1K9J - chains A and B; structure by X-ray diffraction, 1.90 A resolution.

[Chain A (and B)]
Name: mDC-SIGN2 TYPE I ISOFORM
Organism: Homo sapiens
Notes: fragment: Carbohydrate recognition domain; chain B of this document is another copy of the same molecule, construct and numbering; everything in this record applies to it too
Chain sequence (139 residues; row label = number of the first residue in the row):
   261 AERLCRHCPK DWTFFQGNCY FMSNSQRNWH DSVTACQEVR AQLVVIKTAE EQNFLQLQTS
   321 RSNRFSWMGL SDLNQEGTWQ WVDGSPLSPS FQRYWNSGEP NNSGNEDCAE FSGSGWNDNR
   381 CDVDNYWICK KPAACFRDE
Unresolved in the structure: 261-264, 395-399 (chain B: 261-266, 395-399)
Disulfides: Cys-268/Cys-279, Cys-296/Cys-389, Cys-368/Cys-381
Bound ions: Ca2+ site 1: Asp-332, Glu-336, Asn-362, Glu-366, Asp-367; Ca2+ site 2: Glu-336, Asn-365, Asp-367; Ca2+ site 3: Glu-359, Asn-361, Glu-366, Asn-377, Asp-378 (together with alpha-D-mannopyranose)

[How chain A and chain B interact]
Contacting residue pairs (19; chain A residue first):
  His-290(A) with Arg-300(B)
  Asp-291(A) with Asp-271(B)
  Val-293(A) with Glu-298(B); Val-299(B), hydrophobic
  Thr-294(A) with Phe-281(B)
  Gln-297(A) with Ser-285(B); Arg-287(B); Ala-295(B), hydrogen bond (side chain-backbone); Glu-298(B), hydrogen bond; Trp-387(B)
  Glu-298(A) with Ser-285(B)
  Arg-300(A) with Gln-286(B); Arg-287(B); Asp-384(B), salt bridge
  Ala-301(A) with Arg-287(B)
  Gln-302(A) with Glu-298(B), hydrogen bond
  Leu-333(A) with Arg-300(B)
  Asn-334(A) with Arg-300(B)
  Val-342(A) with Glu-298(B)
Interface residues without a listed pair, chain B (13 interface residues in all): Asn-284, Thr-294

[In short]
12 residues of chain A and 13 residues of chain B are in contact; the contacts include 3 hydrogen bonds and 1
salt bridge. Polar contacts include Arg-300(A)/Asp-384(B), Gln-297(A)/Ala-295(B) and Gln-297(A)/Glu-298(B).
The Ca2+ site 1 is built by Asp-332(A), Glu-336(A), Asn-362(A), Glu-366(A) and Asp-367(A).
Chain A and chain B are both mDC-SIGN2 TYPE I ISOFORM (Homo sapiens); the structure, Complex of DC-SIGNR and
GlcNAc2Man3, was determined by X-ray diffraction, deposited together with 1K9I.
